Entry 9CER (electron microscopy, 4.70 A resolution (low resolution: residue-level contacts below are approximate; hydrogen-bond / salt-bridge calls are withheld)); this record covers chains P and W.

# Chain P
Molecule: Maltose/maltodextrin-binding periplasmic protein, Guillardia theta Fanzor1
Source organism: Escherichia coli K-12
Reference sequence: chimeric construct of P0AEX9, L1JXG4: residues -391 to -26 from P0AEX9 (MALE_ECOLI) positions 27-392 (UniProt number = residue number + 418); residues 2-690 from L1JXG4 positions 2-690 (same numbers)
Amino-acid sequence (1100 residues; numbered -409 to 690; the number before each row is that of its first residue; numbers below 1 keep their minus sign (Met-409 is residue -409)):
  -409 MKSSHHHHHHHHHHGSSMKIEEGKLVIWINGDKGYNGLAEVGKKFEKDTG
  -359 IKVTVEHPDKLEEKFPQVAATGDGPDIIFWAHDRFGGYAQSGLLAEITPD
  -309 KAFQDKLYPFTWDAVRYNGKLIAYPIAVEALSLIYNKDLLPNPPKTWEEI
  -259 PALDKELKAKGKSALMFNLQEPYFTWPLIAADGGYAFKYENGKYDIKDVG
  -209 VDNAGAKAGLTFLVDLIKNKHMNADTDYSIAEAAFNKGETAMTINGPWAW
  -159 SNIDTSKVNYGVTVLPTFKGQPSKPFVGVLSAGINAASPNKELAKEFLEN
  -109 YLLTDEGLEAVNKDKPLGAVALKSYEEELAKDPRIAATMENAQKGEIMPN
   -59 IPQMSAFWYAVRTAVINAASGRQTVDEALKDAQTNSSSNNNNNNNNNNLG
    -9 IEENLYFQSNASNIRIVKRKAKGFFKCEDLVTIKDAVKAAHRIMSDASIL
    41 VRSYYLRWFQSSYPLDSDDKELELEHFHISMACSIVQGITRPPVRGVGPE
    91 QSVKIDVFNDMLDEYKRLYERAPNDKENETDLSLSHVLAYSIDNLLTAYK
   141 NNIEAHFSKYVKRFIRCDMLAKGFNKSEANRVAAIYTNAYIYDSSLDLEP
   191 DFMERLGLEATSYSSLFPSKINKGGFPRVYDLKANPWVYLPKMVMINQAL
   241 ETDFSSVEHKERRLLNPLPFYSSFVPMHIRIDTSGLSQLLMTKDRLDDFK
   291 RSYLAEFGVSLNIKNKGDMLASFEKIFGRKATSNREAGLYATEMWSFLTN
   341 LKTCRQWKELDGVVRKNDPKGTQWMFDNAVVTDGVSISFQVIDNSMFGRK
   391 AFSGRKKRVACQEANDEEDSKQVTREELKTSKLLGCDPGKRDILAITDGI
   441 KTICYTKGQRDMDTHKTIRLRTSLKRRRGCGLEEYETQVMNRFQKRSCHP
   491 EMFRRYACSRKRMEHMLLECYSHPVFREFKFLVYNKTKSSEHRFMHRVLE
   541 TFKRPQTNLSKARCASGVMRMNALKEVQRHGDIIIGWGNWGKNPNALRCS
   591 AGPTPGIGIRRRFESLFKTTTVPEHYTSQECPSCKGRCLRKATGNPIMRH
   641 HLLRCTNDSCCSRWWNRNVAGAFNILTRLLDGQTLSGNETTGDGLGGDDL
Unresolved in the structure: -409 to 1, 183-203, 394-414, 581-598, 671-690
Construct notes: expression tag (-409 to -392); linker (-25 to 1)
Disulfides: Cys554-Cys651
Reported in the primary citation:
  - mutagenesis - R85A: abolished catalytic activity
  - mutagenesis - S123A, H126A, Y130A, Q278A, F392A, N658D: decreased catalytic activity

# Chain W
Molecule: 155-nt RNA strand
Source organism: Guillardia theta
Sequence (155 nucleotides; row label = number of the first residue in the row):
     1 CACUAUCCGGUAACGAAACUACCGGAGACGGGUUAGGAGGUGACGACCUC
    51 UAAAACCUAGAACUUAGAGUGCAAAAACGCCAUUACGAUUGUGAUGCCUA
   101 UUCAAGGGUGUCCCAAGUGUAAAAAGAAAGCACUCUAAGAGCAUUAAACU
   151 CUACU
Unresolved in the structure: 1-4, 76-83, 89-116, 122-126, 149-155

# Chain P / chain W interface
Pairs across the interface (94; chain P residue first):
  Arg5(P) - G141(W)
  Ile6(P) - G141(W)
  Ile6(P) - C142(W)
  Arg9(P) - C63(W)
  Lys10(P) - A61(W)
  Lys10(P) - A62(W)
  Lys10(P) - C63(W)
  Lys12(P) - A61(W)
  Lys12(P) - A62(W)
  Asn134(P) - A143(W)
  Asn134(P) - U144(W)
  His146(P) - A146(W)
  Lys149(P) - A147(W)
  Arg153(P) - A148(W)
  Arg253(P) - A148(W)
  Leu254(P) - A147(W)
  Leu255(P) - A147(W)
  Asn256(P) - A146(W)
  Pro259(P) - U145(W)
  Ser263(P) - U145(W)
  His268(P) - A143(W)
  Arg345(P) - A62(W)
  Arg345(P) - C63(W)
  Glu349(P) - C63(W)
  Arg355(P) - A140(W)
  Arg355(P) - G141(W)
  Lys356(P) - A137(W)
  Lys356(P) - A138(W)
  Asn357(P) - G139(W)
  Ser378(P) - C142(W)
  Lys430(P) - A148(W)
  Arg431(P) - A18(W)
  Gly439(P) - G15(W)
  Ile440(P) - G15(W)
  Thr446(P) - C7(W)
  Thr446(P) - C8(W)
  Gln449(P) - C7(W)
  Met452(P) - C7(W)
  His455(P) - C29(W)
  Ile458(P) - A28(W)
  Ile458(P) - C29(W)
  Arg461(P) - A55(W)
  Arg461(P) - C56(W)
  Thr462(P) - C29(W)
  Lys465(P) - C56(W)
  Lys465(P) - C57(W)
  Arg466(P) - A59(W)
  Arg486(P) - A147(W)
  His513(P) - A59(W)
  Pro514(P) - A59(W)
  Pro514(P) - G60(W)
  Val515(P) - G60(W)
  Glu518(P) - G60(W)
  Glu518(P) - A61(W)
  Glu518(P) - A62(W)
  Phe519(P) - C29(W)
  Lys520(P) - A143(W)
  Lys520(P) - U144(W)
  Phe521(P) - A62(W)
  Leu522(P) - C29(W)
  Leu522(P) - A62(W)
  Tyr524(P) - C142(W)
  Asn525(P) - C63(W)
  Asn525(P) - U64(W)
  Lys528(P) - C63(W)
  Lys528(P) - U64(W)
  Ser529(P) - U64(W)
  Ser529(P) - U65(W)
  His532(P) - U64(W)
  Arg533(P) - G27(W)
  His536(P) - A66(W)
  Arg537(P) - C8(W)
  Arg537(P) - G9(W)
  Lys551(P) - U11(W)
  Ala552(P) - G15(W)
  Arg553(P) - G15(W)
  Cys554(P) - G15(W)
  Leu606(P) - A138(W)
  Arg639(P) - A17(W)
  Arg639(P) - U20(W)
  His640(P) - A18(W)
  His640(P) - C19(W)
  His641(P) - A17(W)
  Leu642(P) - A16(W)
  Ser652(P) - C14(W)
  Ser652(P) - G15(W)
  Arg653(P) - C14(W)
  Arg653(P) - G15(W)
  Trp654(P) - C14(W)
  Trp654(P) - G15(W)
  Trp654(P) - A16(W)
  Asn656(P) - G15(W)
  Asn656(P) - A16(W)
  Phe663(P) - G15(W)
Other interface residues (no listed pair), chain P (77 interface residues in all): Ile4, Lys8, Asn141, Asn142, Lys441, Thr442, Gly448, Trp580, Ser605, Trp655, Val659
Other interface residues (no listed pair), chain W (39 interface residues in all): G10, U58

# Summary
77 residues of chain P face 39 of chain W across their interface. From the paper: S123A, H126A and Y130A of
chain P, among others, reduce catalytic activity; R85A of chain P abolishes catalytic activity; 7
substitutions were tested in all.
Chain P is Maltose/maltodextrin-binding periplasmic protein, Guillardia theta Fanzor1 (Escherichia coli K-12)
and chain W is a 155-nt RNA strand (Guillardia theta); the structure, Guillardia theta Fanzor (GtFz) State 1,
was determined by electron microscopy, deposited together with 9CES, 9CET, 9CEU, 9CEV, 9CEW, 9CEX and 6
further entries.
